4DV4 - chains A and O of the 21 polymer chains in the assembly; structure by X-ray diffraction, 3.65 A resolution.

[Chain A]
Molecule: 16S rRNA
From: Thermus thermophilus
Sequence (1522 nucleotides; numbered 0 to 1544 plus 19 insertion-coded residues; 42 numbers in that range are skipped by the numbering (no residue carries them; nothing is unmodelled there); the number before each row is that of its first residue; a row labelled like 190A-190L holds insertion residues (190A, then the next letters in order); numbering starts at 0):
     0 UUUGUUGGAG AGUUUGAUCC UGGCUCAGGG UGAACGCUGG CGGCGUGCCU AAGACAUGCA
    60 AGUCGUGCGG G
    73 CCGCGGGGUU UU
    88 ACUCCG
    95 UGGUC
   101 AGCGGCGGAC GGGUGAGUAA CGCGUGGGU
  129A G
   130 ACCUACCCGG AAGAGGGGGA CAACCCGGGG AAACUCGGGC UAAUCCCCCA UGUGGACCCG
   190 C
190A-190L CCCUUGGGGUGU
   191 GUCCAAAGGG CUUU
   216 GCCCGCUUCC GGAUGGGCCC GCGUCCCAUC AGCUAGUUGG UGGGGUAAUG GCCCACCAAG
   276 GCGACGACGG GUAGCCGGUC UGAGAGGAUG GCCGGCCACA GGGGCACUGA GACACGGGCC
   336 CCACUCCUAC GGGAGGCAGC AGUUAGGAAU CUUCCGCAAU GGGCGCAAGC CUGACGGAGC
   396 GACGCCGCUU GGAGGAAGAA GCCCUUCGGG GUGUAAACUC CUGAA
   442 CCCGGGACGA AACCCCCGAC GA
   474 GGGGACUGAC GGUACCGGG
   494 GUAAUAGCGC CGGCCAACUC CGUGCCAGCA GCCGCGGUAA UACGGAGGGC GCGAGCGUUA
   554 CCCGGAUUCA CUGGGCGUAA AGGGCGUGUA GGCGGCCUGG GGCGUCCCAU GUGAAAGACC
   614 ACGGCUCAAC CGUGGGGGAG CGUGGGAUAC GCUCAGGCUA GACGGUGGGA GAGGGUGGUG
   674 GAAUUCCCGG AGUAGCGGUG AAAUGCGCAG AUACCGGGAG GAACGCCGAU GGCGAAGGCA
   734 GCCACCUGGU CCACCCGUGA CGCUGAGGCG CGAAAGCGUG GGGAGCAAAC CGGAUUAGAU
   794 ACCCGGGUAG UCCACGCCCU AAACGAUGCG CGCUAGGUCU CUGGGUCU
   848 CCUGGGGGCC GAAGCUAACG CGUUAAGCGC GCCGCCUGGG GAGUACGGCC GCAAGGCUGA
   908 AACUCAGAGG AAUUGACGGG GGCCCGCACA AGCGGUGGAG CAUGUGGUUU AAUUCGAAGX
   968 AACGCGAAGA ACCUUACCAG GCCUUGACAU GCUAGG
 1003A G
  1004 AACCCGGGUG AAAGCCUGGG GUGCCCC
1030A-1030D GCGA
  1031 GGGGAGCCCU AGCACAGGUG CUGCAUGGCC GUCGUCAGCU CGUGCCGUGA GGUGUUGGGU
  1091 UAAGUCCCGC AACGAGCGCA ACCCCCGCCG UUAGUUGCCA GCGGUUCGGC CGGGCACUCU
  1151 AACGGGACUG CCCGCGAAA
  1171 GCGGGAGGAA GGAGGGGACG ACGUCUGGUC AGCAUGGCCC UUACGGCCUG GGCGACACAC
  1231 GUGCUACAAU GCCCACUACA AAGCGAUGCC ACCCGGCAAC GGGGAGCUAA UCGCAAAAAG
  1291 GUGGGCCCAG UUCGGAUUGG GGUCUGCAAC CCGACCCCAU GAAGCCGGAA UCGCUAGUAA
  1351 UCGCGGAUCA G
 1361A C
  1362 CAUGCCGCGG UGAAUACGUU CCCGGGCCUU GUACACACXG CCXGUXACGC CAUGGGAGCG
  1422 GGCUCUACCC GAAGUCGCCG GG
  1446 AGCCUACGGG
  1459 CAGGCGCCGA GGGUAGGGCC CGUGACUGGG GCGAAGUCGU AACAAGGUAG CUGUACCGGA
  1519 AGGUGCGGCU GGAUCCACUC CUUUCU
Unresolved in the structure: 0-4, 1534-1538
Differences from the reference sequence: engineered mutation G914 (A1537 in M26923.1); conflict C1534 (A2157 in M26923.1), A1535 (C2158 in M26923.1)
Modified residues: PSU (pseudouridine-5'-monophosphate) at position 516, 7MG (7N-methyl-8-hydroguanosine-5'-monophosphate) at position 527, M2G (N2-dimethylguanosine-5'-monophosphate) at position 966, 5MC (5-methylcytidine-5'-monophosphate) at position 967, 2MG (2N-methylguanosine-5'-monophosphate) at position 1207, 5MC (5-methylcytidine-5'-monophosphate) at position 1400, 4OC (4n,o2'-methylcytidine-5'-monophosphate) at position 1402, 5MC (5-methylcytidine-5'-monophosphate) at position 1404, 5MC (5-methylcytidine-5'-monophosphate) at position 1407, UR3 (3-methyluridine-5'-monophoshate) at position 1498, MA6 (6N-dimethyladenosine-5'-monophoshate) at position 1518, MA6 (6N-dimethyladenosine-5'-monophoshate) at position 1519, PSU (pseudouridine-5'-monophosphate) at position 1540, PSU (pseudouridine-5'-monophosphate) at position 1541
Metal / ion sites: Mg2+ site 1 near U5 (its only coordinating residue here); Mg2+ site 2: U12, G22; Mg2+ site 3: U12, C526, 7MG_527; Mg2+ site 4: C58, U387; Mg2+ site 5: A59, U387; Mg2+ site 6: G61, U62, G105; Mg2+ site 7 near G70 (its only coordinating residue here); Mg2+ site 8 near C89 (its only coordinating residue here); Mg2+ site 9 near U95 (its only coordinating residue here); Mg2+ site 10 near G107 (its only coordinating residue here); Mg2+ site 11: C110, G112; Mg2+ site 12 near G117 (its only coordinating residue here); 101 more Mg2+ sites not listed

[Chain O]
Molecule: ribosomal protein S15
From: Thermus thermophilus
UniProtKB: Q5SJ76 (RS15_THET8); residue numbers follow UniProt; this construct covers 1-89
Amino-acid sequence (89 residues; numbered 1 to 89; the number before each row is that of its first residue):
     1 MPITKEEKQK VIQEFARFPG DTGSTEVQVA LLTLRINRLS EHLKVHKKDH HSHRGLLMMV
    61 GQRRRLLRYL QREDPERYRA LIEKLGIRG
Unresolved in the structure: 1, 89

[Interface between chain A and chain O]
Pairs across the interface (66):
  G579(A) - Arg54(O)  hydrogen bond to the phosphate
  U580(A) - Arg54(O)  salt bridge to the phosphate
  U580(A) - Leu57(O)  sugar contact
  U580(A) - Met58(O)  sugar contact
  G581(A) - Gly61(O)  phosphate contact
  G581(A) - Arg64(O)  hydrogen bond to the phosphate
  U582(A) - Arg64(O)  salt bridge to the phosphate
  U582(A) - Arg68(O)  salt bridge to the phosphate
  C656(A) - Gln28(O)  hydrogen bond to the sugar
  C656(A) - Gln62(O)  hydrogen bond to the phosphate
  G657(A) - Thr22(O)  sugar contact
  G657(A) - Gly23(O)  sugar contact
  G657(A) - Gln28(O)  hydrogen bond to the sugar
  G658(A) - Lys8(O)  salt bridge to the phosphate
  G658(A) - Thr22(O)  hydrogen bond to the sugar
  G658(A) - Leu31(O)  phosphate contact
  U659(A) - Lys8(O)  salt bridge to the phosphate
  U659(A) - Gln9(O)  phosphate contact
  G660(A) - Lys5(O)  salt bridge to the phosphate
  G661(A) - Lys5(O)  salt bridge to the phosphate
  G666(A) - Ser52(O)  base contact
  G667(A) - His42(O)  base contact
  G667(A) - Asp49(O)  hydrogen bond to the sugar
  G667(A) - His50(O)  sugar contact
  G667(A) - His51(O)  hydrogen bond to the sugar
  G668(A) - His46(O)  sugar contact
  G668(A) - Lys48(O)  sugar contact
  G668(A) - Asp49(O)  sugar contact
  U669(A) - His46(O)  sugar contact
  U669(A) - Lys48(O)  salt bridge to the phosphate
  A728(A) - His51(O)  base contact
  A728(A) - Arg54(O)  salt bridge to the phosphate
  A729(A) - His51(O)  hydrogen bond to the base
  G730(A) - His51(O)  hydrogen bond to the base
  C739(A) - Pro2(O)  phosphate contact
  C739(A) - His42(O)  hydrogen bond to the sugar
  U740(A) - Pro2(O)  phosphate contact
  U740(A) - His42(O)  hydrogen bond to the sugar
  U740(A) - Ser52(O)  hydrogen bond to the sugar
  G741(A) - Arg35(O)  salt bridge to the phosphate
  G741(A) - Leu39(O)  sugar contact
  G741(A) - His51(O)  sugar contact
  G741(A) - Ser52(O)  sugar contact
  G741(A) - Gly55(O)  sugar contact
  G742(A) - Arg35(O)  salt bridge to the phosphate
  G750(A) - Phe18(O)  phosphate contact
  G750(A) - Asp21(O)  hydrogen bond to the sugar
  G750(A) - Thr22(O)  hydrogen bond to the sugar
  G750(A) - Gly23(O)  hydrogen bond to the base
  G750(A) - Ser24(O)  sugar contact
  U751(A) - Phe18(O)  phosphate contact
  U751(A) - Gly23(O)  sugar contact
  U751(A) - Ser24(O)  sugar contact
  U751(A) - Thr25(O)  hydrogen bond to the sugar
  G752(A) - Tyr69(O)  sugar contact
  A753(A) - Tyr69(O)  hydrogen bond to the phosphate
  C754(A) - Arg65(O)  sugar contact
  C754(A) - Leu66(O)  sugar contact
  C754(A) - Tyr69(O)  sugar contact
  C754(A) - Arg72(O)  salt bridge to the phosphate
  G755(A) - Arg65(O)  salt bridge to the phosphate
  C756(A) - Arg65(O)  salt bridge to the phosphate
  C764(A) - His50(O)  phosphate contact
  G765(A) - His50(O)  salt bridge to the phosphate
  A807(A) - Lys48(O)  salt bridge to the phosphate
  C808(A) - Lys48(O)  salt bridge to the phosphate
Other interface residues (no listed pair), chain A (36 interface residues in all): A583, G727, C749, G763
Other interface residues (no listed pair), chain O (38 interface residues in all): Ile12, Gly20, His53, Met59, Glu73

[Summary]
The interface between chain A and chain O involves 36 residues on one side and 38 on the other; the contacts
include 18 hydrogen bonds and 17 salt bridges. Polar pairs include A729(A)-His51(O), G730(A)-His51(O) and
G750(A)-Gly23(O).
Here chain A is 16S rRNA and chain O is ribosomal protein S15, both from Thermus thermophilus. Entry 4DV4
(Crystal structure of the Thermus thermophilus 30S ribosomal subunit with a 16S rRNA mutation, A914G) was
determined by X-ray diffraction.
